PDB entry 3PQY | X-ray diffraction, 3.19 A resolution | chains A and C of the 5 polymer chains in the assembly

== Chain A ==
Protein: H-2 class I histocompatibility antigen, D-B alpha chain
Source organism: Mus musculus
UniProt: P01899 (HA11_MOUSE); residues 2-276 here correspond to UniProt positions 26-300 (UniProt number = residue number + 24)
Chain sequence (275 residues; row label = number of the first residue in the row):
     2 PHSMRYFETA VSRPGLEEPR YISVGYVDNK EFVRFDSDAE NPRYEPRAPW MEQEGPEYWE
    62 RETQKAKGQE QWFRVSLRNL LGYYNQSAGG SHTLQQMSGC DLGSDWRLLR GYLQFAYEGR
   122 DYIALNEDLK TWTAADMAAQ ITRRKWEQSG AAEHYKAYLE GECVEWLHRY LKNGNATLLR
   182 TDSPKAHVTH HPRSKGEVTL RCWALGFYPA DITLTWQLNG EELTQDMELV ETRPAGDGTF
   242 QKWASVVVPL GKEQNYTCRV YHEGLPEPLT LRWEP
Cystine bridges: Cys101-Cys164, Cys203-Cys259

== Chain C ==
Protein: 10-mer peptide from RNA-directed RNA polymerase
Chain sequence (10 residues; each row starts with the number of its first residue):
     1 SSLENFRAYV

== Interface between chain A and chain C ==
Contacting residue pairs (48):
  Met5(A) - Ser1(C)
  Tyr7(A) - Ser1(C)
  Tyr7(A) - Ser2(C)
  Tyr45(A) - Ser2(C)
  Glu63(A) - Ser1(C)  hydrogen bond
  Glu63(A) - Ser2(C)  hydrogen bond (side chain-backbone)
  Lys66(A) - Ser1(C)
  Lys66(A) - Ser2(C)  hydrogen bond (side chain-backbone)
  Lys66(A) - Glu4(C)
  Gln70(A) - Leu3(C)
  Gln70(A) - Glu4(C)
  Gln70(A) - Asn5(C)  hydrogen bond
  Trp73(A) - Asn5(C)
  Trp73(A) - Phe6(C)  hydrogen bond (side chain-backbone)
  Trp73(A) - Ala8(C)  hydrogen bond (side chain-backbone)
  Trp73(A) - Tyr9(C)
  Trp73(A) - Val10(C)  hydrophobic
  Val76(A) - Tyr9(C)  hydrophobic
  Ser77(A) - Tyr9(C)
  Ser77(A) - Val10(C)  hydrogen bond (side chain-backbone)
  Asn80(A) - Val10(C)  hydrogen bond (side chain-backbone)
  Leu81(A) - Val10(C)  hydrophobic
  Tyr84(A) - Val10(C)  hydrogen bond (side chain-backbone)
  Gln97(A) - Leu3(C)
  Gln97(A) - Asn5(C)  hydrogen bond
  Ser99(A) - Leu3(C)
  Phe116(A) - Asn5(C)
  Tyr123(A) - Val10(C)  hydrophobic
  Thr143(A) - Val10(C)  hydrogen bond (side chain-backbone)
  Lys146(A) - Tyr9(C)  hydrogen bond (side chain-backbone)
  Lys146(A) - Val10(C)  hydrogen bond (side chain-backbone)
  Trp147(A) - Ala8(C)
  Trp147(A) - Tyr9(C)  hydrogen bond (side chain-backbone)
  Trp147(A) - Val10(C)  hydrophobic
  Ser150(A) - Phe6(C)
  Ala152(A) - Phe6(C)  hydrophobic
  His155(A) - Glu4(C)  hydrogen bond (side chain-backbone)
  His155(A) - Asn5(C)
  His155(A) - Phe6(C)
  Tyr156(A) - Leu3(C)  hydrophobic
  Tyr156(A) - Asn5(C)
  Tyr156(A) - Phe6(C)  hydrogen bond (side chain-backbone)
  Tyr159(A) - Ser1(C)  hydrogen bond (side chain-backbone)
  Tyr159(A) - Ser2(C)
  Tyr159(A) - Leu3(C)  hydrogen bond (side chain-backbone)
  Glu163(A) - Ser1(C)
  Trp167(A) - Ser1(C)
  Tyr171(A) - Ser1(C)  hydrogen bond (side chain-backbone)
Other interface residues (no listed pair), chain A (33 interface residues in all): Tyr59, Gln72, Phe74, Leu95, Leu114, Gly151
Other interface residues (no listed pair), chain C (10 interface residues in all): Arg7

== Summary ==
33 residues of chain A and 10 residues of chain C are in contact; the contacts include 19 hydrogen bonds.
Polar pairs include Glu63(A)-Ser1(C), Glu63(A)-Ser2(C) and Lys66(A)-Ser2(C).
Chain A is H-2 class I histocompatibility antigen, D-B alpha chain (Mus musculus) and chain C is a 10-mer
peptide from RNA-directed RNA polymerase; the structure, Crystal Structure of 6218 TCR in complex with the
H2Db-PA224, was determined by X-ray diffraction.
